7URW - chains A and F of the 7 polymer chains in the assembly; structure by X-ray diffraction, 3.11 A resolution.

# Chain A (and F)
Protein: Calcium/calmodulin-dependent protein kinase type II subunit beta
From: Homo sapiens
Notes: EC 2.7.11.17; chain F of this document is another copy of the same molecule, construct and numbering; everything in this record applies to it too
Reference sequence: Q13554 (KCC2B_HUMAN); residues 534-666 here = UniProt positions 534-666
Amino-acid sequence (137 residues; numbered 530 to 666; the number before each row is that of its first residue):
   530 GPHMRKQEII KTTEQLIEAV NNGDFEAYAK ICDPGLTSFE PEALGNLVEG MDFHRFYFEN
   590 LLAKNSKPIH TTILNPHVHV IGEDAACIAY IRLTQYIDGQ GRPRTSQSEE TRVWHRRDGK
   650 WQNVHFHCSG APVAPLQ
Disordered / not traced: 530-532, 591-595, 660-666 (chain F: 530-532, 591-595, 663-666)
Differences from the reference sequence: expression tag (530-533)
From the paper describing this entry:
  - self-association interface (contacts with another copy of this molecule): Phe-585
  - self-association interface (contacts with another copy of this molecule): Leu-622 (proposed by the authors, not directly observed)

# Interface between chain A and chain F
Contacting residue pairs (25; chain A residue first):
  Glu-571(A) / Thr-634(F)  hydrogen bond (backbone-side chain)
  Ala-572(A) / Leu-622(F)
  Leu-573(A) / Thr-634(F)
  Leu-573(A) / Ser-635(F)
  Leu-573(A) / Gln-636(F)
  Asn-575(A) / Leu-603(F)
  Asn-575(A) / Ile-620(F)
  Asn-575(A) / Leu-622(F)
  Asn-575(A) / Gln-636(F)  hydrogen bond
  Leu-576(A) / Leu-603(F)
  Val-577(A) / Leu-622(F)  hydrophobic
  Asp-581(A) / His-599(F)  salt bridge
  Phe-582(A) / Thr-601(F)
  Phe-582(A) / Leu-622(F)  hydrophobic
  Phe-582(A) / Gln-624(F)  hydrogen bond (backbone-side chain)
  Phe-585(A) / Pro-597(F)
  Phe-585(A) / Ile-598(F)  hydrophobic
  Phe-585(A) / His-599(F)
  Phe-585(A) / Gln-624(F)
  Phe-585(A) / Tyr-625(F)
  Phe-585(A) / Ile-626(F)  hydrophobic
  Tyr-586(A) / Gln-624(F)
  Tyr-586(A) / Thr-634(F)  hydrogen bond
  Asn-589(A) / Pro-597(F)
  Asn-589(A) / Ile-626(F)
Also at the interface, not in a pair above, chain F (14 interface residues in all): Pro-632

# In short
The interface between chain A and chain F involves 11 residues on one side and 14 on the other; the contacts
include 4 hydrogen bonds and 1 salt bridge. Among the polar pairs are Asp-581(A)/His-599(F),
Glu-571(A)/Thr-634(F) and Asn-575(A)/Gln-636(F). From the paper: a self-association interface involving
Phe-585(A) and Leu-622(A).
Both chains are Calcium/calmodulin-dependent protein kinase type II subunit beta (Homo sapiens). Entry 7URW
(Tetradecameric hub domain of CaMKII beta) was determined by X-ray diffraction (same publication as 7URZ).
